Entry 6ZUW (X-ray diffraction, 2.00 A resolution); this record covers chains L and H of the 3 polymer chains in the assembly.

Chain L:
Name: Prothrombin
From: Homo sapiens
Notes: EC 3.4.21.5
UniProt: P00734 (THRB_HUMAN); the construct lacks a stretch of the UniProt sequence, so the offset changes along the chain: -5 to 0 = UniProt 328-333; 1-14 = UniProt 336-349; 15-17 = UniProt 361-363
Chain sequence (36 residues; each row starts with the number of its first residue; a row labelled like 14A-14K holds insertion residues (14A, then the next letters in order); numbers below 1 keep their minus sign (Thr-5 is residue -5)):
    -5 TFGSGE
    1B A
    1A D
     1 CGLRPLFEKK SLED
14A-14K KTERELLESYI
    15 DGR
Disordered / not traced: -5 to 0, 15-17
Curated features (UniProtKB/Swiss-Prot):
  - site: Arg17 (Cleavage)

Chain H:
Name: Prothrombin
From: Homo sapiens
Notes: EC 3.4.21.5
UniProt: P00734 (THRB_HUMAN); the construct lacks a stretch of the UniProt sequence and is renumbered around it, so the offset changes along the chain: 16-37 = UniProt 364-385; 38-60 = UniProt 387-409; 61-77 = UniProt 419-435; 78-97 = UniProt 437-456; 7 more segments
Chain sequence (259 residues; numbered 16 to 247 plus 30 insertion-coded residues; 3 numbers in that range are skipped by the numbering (no residue carries them; nothing is unmodelled there); the number before each row is that of its first residue; a row labelled like 60A-60E holds insertion residues (60A, then the next letters in order)):
    16 IVEGSDAEIG MSPWQVMLFR KS
   37A P
    38 QELLCGASLI SDRWVLTAAH CLL
60A-60E YPPWD
60G-60I KNF
   60K T
    61 ENDLLVRIGK HSRTRYE
   77A R
    78 NIEKISMLEK IYIHPRYNWR
   97A E
    98 NLDRDIALMK LKKPVAFSDY IHPVCLPDRE TA
129A-129C ASL
   130 LQAGYKGRVT GWGNLKET
147A-147G WTANVGK
   150 GQPSVLQVVN LPIVERPVCK DSTRIRITDN MFCA
  184A G
   184 YKP
186A-186D DEGK
   187 RGDACEGDSG GPFVMKSP
204A-204B FN
   205 NRWYQMGIVS WGE
   219 GC
  221A D
   221 RDGKYGFYTH VFRLKKWIQK VIDQFGE
Disordered / not traced: 147A-147G, 246-247
Cystine bridges: Cys42-Cys58, Cys168-Cys182, Cys191-Cys220
Covalently attached groups: N-acetylglucosamine (NAG) linked to Asn60H
Residues lining bound ligands: compound40 (QQK; [2-[[(1R)-1-(3-chlorophenyl)ethyl]amino]-7-methoxy-1,3-benzoxazol-5-yl]-[(2S,5R)-5-ethyl-2-(2-hydroxyethyl)-2-methyl-morpholin-4-yl]methanone): His57, Tyr60A, Trp60D, Trp96, Glu97A, Asn98, Leu99, Ile174, Asp189, Ala190, Cys191, Glu192, Asp194, Ser195, Val213, Ser214, Trp215, Gly216, Glu217, Gly219, Cys220, Gly226, Phe227, Tyr228
Curated features (UniProtKB/Swiss-Prot):
  - region: Ala183 to Val200 (High affinity receptor-binding region which is also known as the TP508 peptide)
  - active site (Charge relay system): His57, Asp102, Ser195
  - glycosylation: Asn60H (N-linked (GlcNAc...) (complex) asparagine)

Interface between chain L and chain H:
Disulfides between the chains: Cys1(L)-Cys122(H)
Pairs across the interface (59; chain L residue first):
  Cys1(L) - Pro120(H)
  Cys1(L) - Val121(H)
  Cys1(L) - Cys122(H)  disulfide
  Cys1(L) - Arg206(H)  hydrogen bond (backbone-side chain)
  Asp1A(L) - His119(H)  salt bridge
  Asp1A(L) - Arg206(H)
  Ala1B(L) - Arg206(H)  hydrogen bond (backbone-side chain)
  Gly2(L) - Trp29(H)
  Gly2(L) - Pro120(H)  hydrogen bond (backbone-backbone)
  Gly2(L) - Cys122(H)  hydrogen bond (backbone-side chain)
  Gly2(L) - Arg206(H)
  Gly2(L) - Trp207(H)  hydrogen bond (backbone-backbone)
  Leu3(L) - His119(H)  hydrogen bond (backbone-side chain)
  Leu3(L) - Asn205(H)
  Leu3(L) - Arg206(H)
  Arg4(L) - Gly25(H)
  Arg4(L) - Met26(H)  hydrogen bond (side chain-backbone)
  Arg4(L) - Pro28(H)
  Arg4(L) - Trp29(H)
  Arg4(L) - Arg137(H)
  Arg4(L) - Trp207(H)
  Pro5(L) - Ser115(H)
  Pro5(L) - Asp116(H)
  Pro5(L) - His119(H)
  Leu6(L) - Ile24(H)
  Leu6(L) - Asp116(H)
  Phe7(L) - Glu23(H)
  Phe7(L) - Ile24(H)
  Phe7(L) - Gly25(H)
  Phe7(L) - Met26(H)  hydrophobic
  Glu8(L) - Lys202(H)  salt bridge
  Glu8(L) - Asn205(H)
  Glu8(L) - Trp207(H)  hydrogen bond
  Asp14(L) - Glu23(H)
  Asp14(L) - Met26(H)
  Asp14(L) - Arg137(H)  salt bridge
  Asp14(L) - Trp207(H)
  Lys14A(L) - Glu23(H)  hydrogen bond (backbone-side chain)
  Thr14B(L) - Met26(H)
  Thr14B(L) - Arg137(H)  hydrogen bond
  Thr14B(L) - Asn159(H)  hydrogen bond
  Glu14C(L) - Arg137(H)
  Glu14C(L) - Lys202(H)  salt bridge
  Glu14E(L) - Lys135(H)  salt bridge
  Glu14E(L) - Asn159(H)  hydrogen bond
  Glu14E(L) - Tyr184(H)  hydrogen bond
  Leu14F(L) - Lys135(H)
  Leu14F(L) - Gly136(H)
  Leu14F(L) - Asn159(H)
  Leu14F(L) - Trp207(H)  hydrophobic
  Ser14I(L) - Gly133(H)
  Ser14I(L) - Tyr134(H)
  Ser14I(L) - Lys135(H)  hydrogen bond (side chain-backbone)
  Tyr14J(L) - Tyr134(H)  hydrophobic
  Tyr14J(L) - Lys135(H)  hydrogen bond (side chain-backbone)
  Tyr14J(L) - Met201(H)
  Tyr14J(L) - Lys202(H)  hydrogen bond (side chain-backbone)
  Tyr14J(L) - Pro204(H)
  Ile14K(L) - Tyr134(H)  hydrogen bond (backbone-side chain)
Interface residues without a listed pair, chain L (20 interface residues in all): Leu14G
Interface residues without a listed pair, chain H (26 interface residues in all): Tyr117

Overview:
20 residues of chain L face 26 of chain H across their interface; the contacts include 1 disulfide bond, 17
hydrogen bonds and 5 salt bridges. Among the polar pairs are Asp1A(L)-His119(H), Glu8(L)-Lys202(H) and
Glu14E(L)-Lys135(H). Chain H binds compound40. N-acetylglucosamine is covalently linked to Asn60H(H).
Here chain L is Prothrombin and chain H is Prothrombin, both from Homo sapiens. Entry 6ZUW (Crystal Structure
of Thrombin in complex with compound40) was determined by X-ray diffraction together with 6ZUG, 6ZUH, 6ZUN,
6ZUU, 6ZUX, 6ZV7 and 6ZV8 from the same study.
